PDB entry 8Q5H | electron microscopy, 4.50 A resolution (low resolution: residue-level contacts below are approximate; hydrogen-bond / salt-bridge calls are withheld) | chains D and K of the 7 polymer chains in the assembly

# Chain D
Name: Kinetochore-associated protein DSN1 homolog
Organism: Homo sapiens
UniProtKB: Q9H410 (DSN1_HUMAN); numbering as in UniProt (aligned over 1-356)
Sequence (362 residues; each row starts with the number of its first residue):
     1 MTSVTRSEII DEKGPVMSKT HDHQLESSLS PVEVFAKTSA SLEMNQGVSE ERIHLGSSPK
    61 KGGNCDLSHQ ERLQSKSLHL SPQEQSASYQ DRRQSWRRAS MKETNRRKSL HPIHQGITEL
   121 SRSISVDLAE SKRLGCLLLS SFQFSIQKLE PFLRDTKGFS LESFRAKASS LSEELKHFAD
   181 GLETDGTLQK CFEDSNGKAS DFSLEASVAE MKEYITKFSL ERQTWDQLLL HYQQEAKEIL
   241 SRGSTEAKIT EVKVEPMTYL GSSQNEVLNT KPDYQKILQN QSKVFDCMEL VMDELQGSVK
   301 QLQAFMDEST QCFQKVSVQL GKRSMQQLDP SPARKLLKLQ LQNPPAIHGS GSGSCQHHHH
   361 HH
Disordered / not traced: 1-111, 246-255, 339-362
Construct notes: expression tag (357-362)

# Chain K
Name: Kinetochore scaffold 1
Organism: Homo sapiens
UniProtKB: Q8NG31 (KNL1_HUMAN); residue numbers follow UniProt; this construct covers 2021-2342
Sequence (329 residues; each row starts with the number of its first residue):
  2014 GAMGGSMGKL VQSAQNEREK LQIKIDEMDK ILKKIDNCLT EMETETKNLE DEEKNNPVEE
  2074 WDSEMRAAEK ELEQLKTEEE ELQRNLLELE VQKEQTLAQI DFMQKQRNRT EELLDQLSLS
  2134 EWDVVEWSDD QAVFTFVYDT IQLTITFEES VVGFPFLDKR YRKIVDVNFQ SLLDEDQAPP
  2194 SSLLVHKLIF QYVEEKESWK KTCTTQHQLP KMLEEFSLVV HHCRLLGEEI EYLKRWGPNY
  2254 NLMNIDINNN ELRLLFSSSA AFAKFEITLF LSAYYPSVPL PSTIQNHVGN TSQDDIATIL
  2314 SKVPLENNYL KNVVKQIYQD LFQDCHFYH
Disordered / not traced: 2014-2132
Construct notes: expression tag (2014-2020)

# How chain D and chain K interact
Residue-residue contacts (24):
  Lys283(D) - Phe2275(K)
  Asp286(D) - Phe2275(K)
  Asp286(D) - Val2301(K)
  Cys287(D) - Ser2272(K)
  Cys287(D) - Phe2275(K)
  Glu289(D) - Ser2270(K)
  Glu289(D) - Lys2277(K)
  Leu290(D) - Ser2270(K)
  Leu290(D) - Ser2271(K)
  Leu290(D) - Ser2272(K)
  Leu290(D) - Phe2275(K)
  Leu290(D) - Ala2276(K)
  Leu290(D) - Lys2277(K)
  Val291(D) - Ser2272(K)
  Asp293(D) - Met2256(K)
  Glu294(D) - Pro2251(K)
  Glu294(D) - Asn2254(K)
  Glu294(D) - Met2256(K)
  Gly297(D) - Pro2251(K)
  Ser298(D) - Pro2251(K)
  Gln301(D) - Arg2248(K)
  Gln301(D) - Trp2249(K)
  Ala304(D) - Arg2248(K)
  Phe305(D) - Arg2248(K)
Also at the interface, not in a pair above, chain D (14 interface residues in all): Glu308
Also at the interface, not in a pair above, chain K (13 interface residues in all): Asn2252
The authors on this interface:
  - interface residues, chain D: Ser282(D)

# In short
Chain D and chain K form an interface of 14 and 13 residues respectively. From the paper: the interface
residue Ser282(D).
Here chain D is Kinetochore-associated protein DSN1 homolog and chain K is Kinetochore scaffold 1, both from
Homo sapiens. Entry 8Q5H (Human KMN network (outer kinetochore)) was determined by electron microscopy.
